PDB entry 7RKF | electron microscopy, 4.00 A resolution | chains B and C of the 6 polymer chains in the assembly

Chain B:
Protein: Guanine nucleotide-binding protein G(I)/G(S)/G(T) subunit beta-1
From: Homo sapiens
UniProtKB: P62873 (GBB1_HUMAN); residues 2-340 here = UniProt positions 2-340
Chain sequence (345 residues; each row starts with the number of its first residue; numbers below 1 keep their minus sign (Gly-4 is residue -4)):
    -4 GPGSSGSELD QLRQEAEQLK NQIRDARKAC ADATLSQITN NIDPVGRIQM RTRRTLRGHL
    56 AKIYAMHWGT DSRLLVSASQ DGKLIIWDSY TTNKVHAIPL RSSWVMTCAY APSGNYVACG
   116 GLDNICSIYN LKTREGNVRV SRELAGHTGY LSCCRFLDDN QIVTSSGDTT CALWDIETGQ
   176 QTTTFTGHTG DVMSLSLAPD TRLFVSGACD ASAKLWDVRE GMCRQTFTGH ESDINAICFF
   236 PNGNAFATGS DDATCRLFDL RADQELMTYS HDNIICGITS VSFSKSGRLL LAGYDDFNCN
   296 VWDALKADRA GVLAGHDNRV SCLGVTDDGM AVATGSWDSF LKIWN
Disordered / not traced: -4 to 4
Construct notes: expression tag (-4 to 1)
UniProt features mapped onto this chain:
  - modified residue: Ser2 (N-acetylserine), His266 (Phosphohistidine)
  - natural variant: Leu30 (L30F: In MRD42; uncertain significance), Arg52 (R52G: In MRD42), Gly64 (G64V: In MRD42), Asp76 (D76E: In MRD42; D76G: In MRD42), Gly77 (G77S: In MRD42), Lys78 (K78R: In MRD42), Ile80 (I80N: In MRD42; I80T: In MRD42), His91 (H91R: In MRD42; uncertain significance), Ala92 (A92T: In MRD42), Pro94 (P94S: In MRD42), Leu95 (L95P: In MRD42), Arg96 (R96L: In MRD42), 5 further natural variant entries in UniProt

Chain C:
Protein: Guanine nucleotide-binding protein G(I)/G(S)/G(O) subunit gamma-2
From: Homo sapiens
UniProtKB: P59768 (GBG2_HUMAN); numbering as in UniProt (aligned over 2-68)
Chain sequence (67 residues; numbered 2 to 68; the number before each row is that of its first residue):
     2 ASNNTASIAQ ARKLVEQLKM EANIDRIKVS KAAADLMAYC EAHAKEDPLL TPVPASENPF
    62 REKKFFC
Disordered / not traced: 2-8, 62-68
UniProt features mapped onto this chain:
  - modified residue: Ala2 (N-acetylalanine), Cys68 (Cysteine methyl ester)
  - lipidation: Cys68 (S-geranylgeranyl cysteine)

Interface between chain B and chain C:
Pairs across the interface - 38 pairs, chain B then chain C:
  Leu7(B) with Ala12(C), hydrophobic; Arg13(C); Val16(C), hydrophobic
  Leu14(B) with Leu19(C); Lys20(C)
  Lys15(B) with Leu19(C)
  Cys25(B) with Arg27(C); Val30(C)
  Ala26(B) with Val30(C), hydrophobic
  Asp27(B) with Lys29(C), salt bridge
  Ile33(B) with Met38(C)
  Thr34(B) with Met38(C)
  Ile37(B) with Met38(C), hydrophobic
  Val40(B) with Leu51(C), hydrophobic
  Met45(B) with Leu50(C), hydrophobic
  Arg49(B) with Phe61(C)
  Ser84(B) with Phe61(C)
  Tyr85(B) with Pro60(C)
  Cys218(B) with Gln18(C), hydrogen bond
  Arg219(B) with Glu22(C)
  Gln220(B) with Glu22(C)
  Phe235(B) with Tyr40(C), hydrophobic
  Arg256(B) with Ile28(C); Asp36(C), salt bridge
  Asp258(B) with Arg27(C), salt bridge
  Leu261(B) with Val30(C), hydrophobic
  Lys280(B) with Glu47(C)
  Ser281(B) with Tyr40(C); Asp48(C)
  Leu300(B) with Cys41(C), hydrophobic
  Gly324(B) with Pro49(C); Leu50(C)
  Met325(B) with Leu50(C); Asn59(C); Pro60(C)
  Ala326(B) with Phe61(C), hydrophobic
  Asn340(B) with Leu50(C); Asn59(C)
Also at the interface, not in a pair above, chain B (43 interface residues in all): Glu10, Ala11, Ile18, Ala28, Ile43, Arg48, Thr221, Pro236, Asn237, Asp254, Ala257, Arg283, Asp323, Val327, Ile338
Also at the interface, not in a pair above, chain C (27 interface residues in all): Ile25, Asp26, Ala33, Leu37

Summary:
43 residues of chain B and 27 residues of chain C are in contact; the contacts include 1 hydrogen bond and 3
salt bridges. Polar contacts include Asp27(B)-Lys29(C), Arg256(B)-Asp36(C) and Asp258(B)-Arg27(C).
Here chain B is Guanine nucleotide-binding protein G(I)/G(S)/G(T) subunit beta-1 and chain C is Guanine
nucleotide-binding protein G(I)/G(S)/G(O) subunit gamma-2, both from Homo sapiens. Entry 7RKF (Structure of
CX3CL1-US28-G11iN18-scFv16 in TL-state) was determined by electron microscopy together with 7RKM, 7RKN, 7RKX
and 7RKY from the same study.
